7VRT - chains db and gg of the 191 polymer chains in the assembly; structure by electron microscopy, 5.10 A resolution (low resolution: residue-level contacts below are approximate; hydrogen-bond / salt-bridge calls are withheld).

== Chain db (and gg) ==
Protein: Major capsid protein
From: Enterobacteria phage T4
Notes: chain gg of this document is another copy of the same molecule, construct and numbering; everything in this record applies to it too
UniProt: P04535 (CAPSH_BPT4); residue numbers follow UniProt; this construct covers 1-521
Sequence (521 residues; row label = number of the first residue in the row):
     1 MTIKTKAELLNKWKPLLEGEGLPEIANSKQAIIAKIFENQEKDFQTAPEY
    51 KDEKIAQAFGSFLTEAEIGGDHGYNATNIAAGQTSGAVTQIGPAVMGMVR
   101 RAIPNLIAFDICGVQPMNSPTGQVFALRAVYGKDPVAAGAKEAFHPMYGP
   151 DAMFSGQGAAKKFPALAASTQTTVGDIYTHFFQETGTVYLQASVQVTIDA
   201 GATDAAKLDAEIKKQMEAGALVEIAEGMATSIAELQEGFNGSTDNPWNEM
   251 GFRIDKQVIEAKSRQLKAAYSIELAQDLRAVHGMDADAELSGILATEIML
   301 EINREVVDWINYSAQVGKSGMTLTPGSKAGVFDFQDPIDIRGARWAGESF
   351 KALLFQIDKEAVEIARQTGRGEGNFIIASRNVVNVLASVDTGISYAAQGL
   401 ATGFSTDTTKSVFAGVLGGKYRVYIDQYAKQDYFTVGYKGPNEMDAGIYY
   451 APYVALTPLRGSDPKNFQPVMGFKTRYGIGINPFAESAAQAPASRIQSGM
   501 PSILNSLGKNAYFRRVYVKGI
Not modelled in the structure: 1-106, 132-160, 486-502 (chain gg: 1-105, 132-160, 486-502)
UniProt features mapped onto this chain:
  - site: E65, A66 (Cleavage)

== Chain db / chain gg interface ==
Residue-residue contacts (17):
  P120(db) - D277(gg)
  K267(db) - P464(gg)
  K267(db) - K465(gg)
  K267(db) - N466(gg)
  Y453(db) - D277(gg)
  Y453(db) - A280(gg)
  V454(db) - Q276(gg)
  T457(db) - Q276(gg)
  P458(db) - F467(gg)
  L459(db) - F467(gg)
  R460(db) - F467(gg)
  S462(db) - P464(gg)
  D463(db) - P464(gg)
  K474(db) - E273(gg)
  R476(db) - E273(gg)
  R476(db) - Q276(gg)
  R476(db) - D277(gg)

== Summary ==
12 residues of chain db and 8 residues of chain gg are in contact.
Both chains are Major capsid protein (Enterobacteria phage T4). Entry 7VRT (The unexpanded head structure of
phage T4) was determined by electron microscopy together with 7VS5 from the same study.
